8A3G - chains A and B; structure by X-ray diffraction, 0.96 A resolution.

[Chain A (and B)]
Protein: apCC-Tet*
Notes: chain B of this document is another copy of the same molecule, construct and numbering; everything in this record applies to it too
Amino-acid sequence (32 residues; each row starts with the number of its first residue; numbering starts at 0):
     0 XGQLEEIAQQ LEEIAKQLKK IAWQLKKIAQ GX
Modified residues: ACE (acetyl group) at position 0; NH2 (amino group) at position 31
Ion coordination: Na+: Ala28 (together with acetate ion)

[Chain A / chain B interface]
Pairs across the interface - 26 pairs, chain A then chain B:
  Leu3(A) with Ile27(B), hydrophobic
  Glu4(A) with Lys25(B); Ala28(B); Gln29(B)
  Ile6(A) with Leu24(B), hydrophobic
  Ala7(A) with Ala21(B); Lys25(B)
  Leu10(A) with Ile20(B), hydrophobic; Leu24(B), hydrophobic
  Glu11(A) with Ala21(B); Lys25(B), salt bridge
  Ile13(A) with Leu17(B), hydrophobic
  Ala14(A) with Ala14(B); Lys18(B)
  Leu17(A) with Ile13(B), hydrophobic; Leu17(B), hydrophobic
  Lys18(A) with Ala14(B)
  Ile20(A) with Leu10(B), hydrophobic
  Ala21(A) with Ala7(B)
  Leu24(A) with Ile6(B), hydrophobic; Leu10(B), hydrophobic
  Lys25(A) with Glu4(B); Ala7(B); Glu11(B), salt bridge
  Ile27(A) with Leu3(B), hydrophobic
  Ala28(A) with ACE_0(B)

[In short]
The interface between chain A and chain B involves 16 residues on one side and 18 on the other, with 2 salt
bridges. The salt-bridged pair is Glu11(A)-Lys25(B).
Both chains are apCC-Tet*. Entry 8A3G (X-ray crystal structure of a de novo designed antiparallel coiled-coil
homotetramer with 4 heptad repeats, apCC-Tet*) was determined by X-ray diffraction (same publication as 8A3I
and 8A3J).
